Entry 6Y5H (electron microscopy, 3.00 A resolution); this record covers chains B and D of the 6 polymer chains in the assembly.

== Chain B (and D) ==
Molecule: X-31 Influenza Haemagglutinin HA2
From: unidentified influenza virus
Notes: chain D of this document is another copy of the same molecule, construct and numbering; everything in this record applies to it too
UniProt: P03437 (HEMA_I68A0); residues 1-172 here correspond to UniProt positions 346-517 (UniProt number = residue number + 345)
Sequence (172 residues; numbered 1 to 172; the number before each row is that of its first residue):
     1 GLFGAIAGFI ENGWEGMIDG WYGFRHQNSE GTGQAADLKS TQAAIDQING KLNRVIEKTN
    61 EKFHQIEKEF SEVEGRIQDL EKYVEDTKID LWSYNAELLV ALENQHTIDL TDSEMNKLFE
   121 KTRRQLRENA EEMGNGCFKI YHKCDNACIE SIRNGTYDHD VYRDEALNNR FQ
Disulfides: Cys144-Cys148
Covalent attachments: N-acetylglucosamine (NAG) linked to Asn154
Curated features (UniProtKB/Swiss-Prot):
  - glycosylation: Asn154 (N-linked (GlcNAc...) asparagine)
What the authors report for this chain:
  - mutagenesis - R54K, Q105K, H106A: decreased stability (citing earlier work)

== How chain B and chain D interact ==
Contacting residue pairs (49; chain B residue first):
  Gly1(B) - Lys117(D)  hydrogen bond (backbone-side chain)
  Leu2(B) - Phe3(D)
  Leu2(B) - Leu110(D)  hydrophobic
  Leu2(B) - Ser113(D)  hydrogen bond (backbone-side chain)
  Gly4(B) - Lys117(D)
  Phe9(B) - Arg124(D)
  Arg76(B) - Glu74(D)  salt bridge
  Arg76(B) - Ile77(D)
  Arg76(B) - Glu81(D)  salt bridge
  Ile77(B) - Ile77(D)  hydrophobic
  Asp79(B) - His64(D)  salt bridge
  Asp79(B) - Gln65(D)
  Asp79(B) - Ile66(D)
  Leu80(B) - Ile66(D)  hydrophobic
  Leu80(B) - Leu80(D)  hydrophobic
  Leu80(B) - Glu81(D)
  Tyr83(B) - Gln65(D)
  Tyr83(B) - Ile66(D)  hydrophobic
  Tyr83(B) - Lys68(D)  hydrogen bond
  Tyr83(B) - Val84(D)  hydrophobic
  Tyr83(B) - Glu85(D)  hydrogen bond
  Tyr83(B) - Lys88(D)  hydrogen bond
  Asp86(B) - Lys62(D)
  Thr87(B) - Lys88(D)
  Asp90(B) - Asn60(D)
  Asp90(B) - Lys62(D)  salt bridge
  Asp90(B) - Trp92(D)
  Leu91(B) - Leu91(D)  hydrophobic
  Leu91(B) - Asn95(D)
  Tyr94(B) - Asn95(D)
  Tyr94(B) - Leu99(D)
  Glu97(B) - Arg54(D)  salt bridge
  Leu98(B) - Leu99(D)  hydrophobic
  Leu102(B) - Leu102(D)  hydrophobic
  Gln105(B) - His106(D)
  Glu131(B) - Arg127(D)  salt bridge
  Glu131(B) - Glu128(D)
  Glu131(B) - Arg163(D)  salt bridge
  Glu132(B) - Arg123(D)  salt bridge
  Glu132(B) - Arg124(D)  salt bridge
  Glu132(B) - Arg127(D)
  Met133(B) - Arg127(D)
  Lys139(B) - Arg127(D)
  Tyr141(B) - Arg127(D)
  Tyr141(B) - Arg163(D)
  Arg170(B) - Glu128(D)  salt bridge
  Arg170(B) - Arg163(D)  hydrogen bond (backbone-side chain)
  Phe171(B) - Glu128(D)
  Phe171(B) - Phe171(D)  hydrophobic
Other interface residues (no listed pair), chain B (30 interface residues in all): Phe3, Val84, Ala101, Phe119, Gly134
Other interface residues (no listed pair), chain D (34 interface residues in all): Phe70, Gln78, Asp109, Leu167

== Overview ==
Chain B and chain D form an interface of 30 and 34 residues respectively; the contacts include 6 hydrogen
bonds and 10 salt bridges. Polar contacts include Arg76(B)-Glu74(D), Arg76(B)-Glu81(D) and Asp79(B)-His64(D).
From the paper: R54K, Q105K and H106A of chain B reduce stability.
Chain B and chain D are both X-31 Influenza Haemagglutinin HA2 (unidentified influenza virus); the structure,
Ectodomain of X-31 Haemagglutinin at pH 5 (State I), was determined by electron microscopy, deposited together
with 6Y5G, 6Y5I, 6Y5J, 6Y5K and 6Y5L.
